Entry 6L9Z (X-ray diffraction, 2.50 A resolution); this record covers chains H and J of the 19 polymer chains in the assembly.

# Chain H
Name: Histone H2B type 1-J
Source organism: Homo sapiens
Reference sequence: P06899 (H2B1J_HUMAN); residues 0-125 here correspond to UniProt positions 1-126 (UniProt number = residue number + 1)
Sequence (126 residues; each row starts with the number of its first residue; numbering starts at 0):
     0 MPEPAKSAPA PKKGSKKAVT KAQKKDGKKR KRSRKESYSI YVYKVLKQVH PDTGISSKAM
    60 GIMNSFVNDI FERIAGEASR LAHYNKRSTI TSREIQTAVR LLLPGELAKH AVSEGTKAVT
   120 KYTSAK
Disordered / not traced: 0-29
UniProt features mapped onto this chain:
  - modified residue: Pro-1 (N-acetylproline), Glu-2 (ADP-ribosyl glutamic acid), Lys-5 (N6-(2-hydroxyisobutyryl)lysine), Ser-6 (ADP-ribosylserine), Lys-11 (N6-(beta-hydroxybutyryl)lysine), Lys-12 (N6-(2-hydroxyisobutyryl)lysine), Ser-14 (Phosphoserine), Lys-15 (N6-acetyllysine), Lys-16 (N6-(beta-hydroxybutyryl)lysine), Lys-20 (N6-(2-hydroxyisobutyryl)lysine), Lys-23 (N6-(2-hydroxyisobutyryl)lysine), Lys-24 (N6-(2-hydroxyisobutyryl)lysine), Lys-34 (N6-(2-hydroxyisobutyryl)lysine), Glu-35 (PolyADP-ribosyl glutamic acid), Ser-36 (Phosphoserine), Lys-43 (N6-(2-hydroxyisobutyryl)lysine), Lys-46 (N6-(2-hydroxyisobutyryl)lysine), Lys-57 (N6,N6-dimethyllysine), Arg-79 (Dimethylated arginine), Lys-85 (N6,N6,N6-trimethyllysine) and 6 more in UniProt
  - glycosylation: Ser-112 (O-linked (GlcNAc) serine)
  - cross-link (Glycyl lysine isopeptide (Lys-Gly)): Lys-5 (interchain with G-Cter in SUMO2), Lys-20 (interchain with G-Cter in SUMO2), Lys-34 (interchain with G-Cter in ubiquitin), Lys-120 (interchain with G-Cter in ubiquitin)

# Chain J
Molecule: 338-nt DNA strand
Source organism: other sequences
Sequence (338 nucleotides; numbered 1 to 338; the number before each row is that of its first residue):
     1 ATCGCGGTTT TTTTTCATGT GCCGGTCTCA CACGTGCCTG GAGACTAGTA AGCGCTTCTA
    61 GTGGCGGTTA AAACGCGGTA GACAGCGCGT ACGTGCGTTT AAGCGGTGCT AGAGCTGTCT
   121 ACGACCAATT GAGCGGCCTC GGCACCGGGA TGCGTTTTTT TTTTGCGCTC CTGCTTTTTT
   181 TTTTCATGTG CCGGTCTCAC ACGTGCCTGG AGACTAGTAA GCGCTTCTAG TGGCGGTTAA
   241 AACGCGGTAG ACAGCGCGTA CGTGCGTTTA AGCGGTGCTA GAGCTGTCTA CGACCAATTG
   301 AGCGGCCTCG GCACCGGGAT GCGTTTTTTT TCCGCGAT
Bound ions: K+ site 1: DT59, DA60; Ca2+ site 1 near DG114 (its only coordinating residue here); Ca2+ site 2 near DG133 (its only coordinating residue here); Ca2+ site 3 near DG136 (its only coordinating residue here); Ca2+ site 4 near DG154 (its only coordinating residue here); Ca2+ site 5 near DC202 (its only coordinating residue here); Ca2+ site 6 near DC224 (its only coordinating residue here); K+ site 2: DT228, DA229; Ca2+ site 7: DG305 (shared with 1 residue of chain I); Ca2+ site 8 near DG317 (its only coordinating residue here)

# Interface between chain H and chain J
Residue-residue contacts - 19 pairs, chain H then chain J:
  Arg-31(H) with DT208(J), salt bridge to the phosphate; DC284(J), phosphate contact; DT285(J), salt bridge to the phosphate
  Ser-32(H) with DC284(J), phosphate contact
  Arg-33(H) with DT208(J), phosphate contact; DG209(J), salt bridge to the phosphate
  Glu-35(H) with DG209(J), sugar contact
  Tyr-42(H) with DA201(J), hydrogen bond to the phosphate
  Gly-53(H) with DA201(J), phosphate contact
  Ile-54(H) with DC200(J), sugar contact; DA201(J), hydrogen bond to the phosphate
  Ser-55(H) with DC200(J), phosphate contact
  Ser-56(H) with DC200(J), hydrogen bond to the phosphate
  Arg-86(H) with DA220(J), phosphate contact; DG221(J), salt bridge to the phosphate
  Ser-87(H) with DA219(J), sugar contact; DA220(J), hydrogen bond to the phosphate
  Thr-88(H) with DA219(J), hydrogen bond to the phosphate; DA220(J), hydrogen bond to the phosphate
Other interface residues (no listed pair), chain H (13 interface residues in all): Lys-85
Other interface residues (no listed pair), chain J (10 interface residues in all): DG210

# Overview
13 residues of chain H and 10 residues of chain J are in contact; the contacts include 6 hydrogen bonds and 4
salt bridges. Polar contacts include Tyr-42(H)/DA201(J), Ile-54(H)/DA201(J) and Ser-56(H)/DC200(J). The K+
site 1 is built by DT59(J) and DA60(J).
Here chain H is Histone H2B type 1-J (Homo sapiens) and chain J is a 338-nt DNA strand (other sequences).
Entry 6L9Z (338 bp di-nucleosome assembled with linker histone H1.X) was determined by X-ray diffraction (same
publication as 7COW, 6LER, 6LA2 and 6LAB).
